9B8T - chains A and D of the 6 polymer chains in the assembly; structure by electron microscopy, 2.95 A resolution.

# Chain A
Name: DNA polymerase epsilon catalytic subunit
From: Homo sapiens
Notes: EC 2.7.7.7
Reference sequence: Q9Y5S4 (Q9Y5S4_HUMAN); residues 1-2286 here = UniProt positions 1-2286
Sequence (2286 residues; numbered 1 to 2286; the number before each row is that of its first residue):
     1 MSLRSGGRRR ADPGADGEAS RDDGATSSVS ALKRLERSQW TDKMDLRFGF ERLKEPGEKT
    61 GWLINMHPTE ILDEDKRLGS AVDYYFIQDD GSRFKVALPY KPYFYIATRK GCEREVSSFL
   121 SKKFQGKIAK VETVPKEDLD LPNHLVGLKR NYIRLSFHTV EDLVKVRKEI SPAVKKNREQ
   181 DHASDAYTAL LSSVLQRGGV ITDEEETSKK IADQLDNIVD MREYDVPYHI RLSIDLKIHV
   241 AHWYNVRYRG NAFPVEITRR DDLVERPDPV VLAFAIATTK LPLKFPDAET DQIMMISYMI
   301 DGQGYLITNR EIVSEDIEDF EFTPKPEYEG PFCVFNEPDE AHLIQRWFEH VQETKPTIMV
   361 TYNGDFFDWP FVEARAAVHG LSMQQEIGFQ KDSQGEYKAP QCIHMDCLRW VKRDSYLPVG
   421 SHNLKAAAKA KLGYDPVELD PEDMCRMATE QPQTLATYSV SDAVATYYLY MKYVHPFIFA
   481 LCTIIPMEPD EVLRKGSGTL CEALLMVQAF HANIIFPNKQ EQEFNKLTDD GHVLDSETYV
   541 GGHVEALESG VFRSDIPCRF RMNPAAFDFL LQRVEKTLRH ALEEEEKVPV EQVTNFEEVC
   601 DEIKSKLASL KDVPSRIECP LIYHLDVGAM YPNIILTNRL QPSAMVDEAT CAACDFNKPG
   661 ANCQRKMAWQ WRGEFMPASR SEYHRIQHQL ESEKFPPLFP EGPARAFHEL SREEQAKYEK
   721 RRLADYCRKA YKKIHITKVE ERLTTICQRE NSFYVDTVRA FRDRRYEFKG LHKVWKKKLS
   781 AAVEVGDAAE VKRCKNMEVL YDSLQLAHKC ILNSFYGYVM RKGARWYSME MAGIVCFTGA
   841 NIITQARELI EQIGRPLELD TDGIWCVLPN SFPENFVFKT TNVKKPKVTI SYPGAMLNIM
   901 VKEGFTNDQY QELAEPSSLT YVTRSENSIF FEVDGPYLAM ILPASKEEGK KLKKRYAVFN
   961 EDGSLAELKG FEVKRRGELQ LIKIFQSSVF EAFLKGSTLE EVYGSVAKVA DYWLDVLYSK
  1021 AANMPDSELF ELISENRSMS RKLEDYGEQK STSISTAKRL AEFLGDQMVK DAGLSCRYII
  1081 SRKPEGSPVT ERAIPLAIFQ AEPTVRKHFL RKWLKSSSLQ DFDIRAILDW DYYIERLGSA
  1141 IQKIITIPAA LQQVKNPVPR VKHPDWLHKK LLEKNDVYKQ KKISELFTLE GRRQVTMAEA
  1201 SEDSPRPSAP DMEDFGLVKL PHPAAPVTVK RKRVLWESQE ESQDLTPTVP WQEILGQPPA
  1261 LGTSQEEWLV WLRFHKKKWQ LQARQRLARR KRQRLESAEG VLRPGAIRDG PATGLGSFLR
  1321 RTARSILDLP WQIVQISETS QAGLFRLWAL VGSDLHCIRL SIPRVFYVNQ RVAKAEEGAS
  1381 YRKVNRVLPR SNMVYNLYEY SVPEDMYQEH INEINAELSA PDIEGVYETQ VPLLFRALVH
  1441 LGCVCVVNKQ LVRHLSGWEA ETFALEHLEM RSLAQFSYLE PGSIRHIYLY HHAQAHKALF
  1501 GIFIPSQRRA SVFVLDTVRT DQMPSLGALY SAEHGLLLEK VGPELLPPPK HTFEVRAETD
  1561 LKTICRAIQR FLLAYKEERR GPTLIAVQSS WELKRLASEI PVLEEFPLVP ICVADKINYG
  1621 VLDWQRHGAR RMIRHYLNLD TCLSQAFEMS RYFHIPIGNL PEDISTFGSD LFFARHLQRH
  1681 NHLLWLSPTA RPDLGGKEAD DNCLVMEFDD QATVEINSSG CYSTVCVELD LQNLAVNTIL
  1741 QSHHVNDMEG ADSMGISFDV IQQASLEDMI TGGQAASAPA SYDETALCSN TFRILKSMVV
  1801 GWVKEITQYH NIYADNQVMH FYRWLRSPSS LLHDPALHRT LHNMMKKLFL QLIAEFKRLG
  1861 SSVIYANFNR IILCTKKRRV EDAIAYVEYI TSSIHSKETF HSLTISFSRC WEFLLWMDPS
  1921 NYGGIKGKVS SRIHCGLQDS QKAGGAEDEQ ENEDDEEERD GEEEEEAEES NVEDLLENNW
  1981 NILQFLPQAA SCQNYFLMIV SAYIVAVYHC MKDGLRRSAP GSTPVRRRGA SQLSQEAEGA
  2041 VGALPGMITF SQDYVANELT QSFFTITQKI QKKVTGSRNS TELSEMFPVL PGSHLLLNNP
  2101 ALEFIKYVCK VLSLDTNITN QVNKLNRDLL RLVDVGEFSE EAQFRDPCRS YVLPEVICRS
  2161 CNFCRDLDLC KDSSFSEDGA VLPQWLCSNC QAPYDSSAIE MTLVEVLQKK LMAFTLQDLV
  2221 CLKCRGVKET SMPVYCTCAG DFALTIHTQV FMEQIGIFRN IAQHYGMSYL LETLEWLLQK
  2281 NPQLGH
Unresolved in the structure: 1-23, 183-211, 1199-2286
Differences from the reference sequence: engineered mutation Ala275 (Asp in Q9Y5S4), Ala277 (Glu in Q9Y5S4)
Ion coordination: Mg2+: Asp626, Val627, Asp862 (together with dTTP); 4Fe-4S cluster Fe: Cys651, Cys654, Cys663, Cys747
Ligand contacts:
  - 4Fe-4S cluster (SF4): Thr650, Cys651, Cys654, Phe656, Asn657, Cys663, Gln664, Cys747, Arg749
  - dTTP (TTP): Tyr416, Asp626, Val627, Gly628, Ala629, Met630, Tyr631, Pro632, Arg765, Lys769, Lys809, Asn813, Tyr816, Thr861, Asp862
Reported in the primary citation:
  - 4Fe-4S cluster coordination: Cys651, Cys654, Cys663, Cys747
  - binding site for dTTP: Tyr416, Ala629, Tyr631, Arg765, Lys769, Lys809, Asn813
  - Mg2+ coordination: Asp626, Val627, Asp862
  - binding site for Template DNA: Ser497, Thr499, Gly541, Lys732, Arg821, Lys953, Thr1090
  - binding site for Primer DNA: Lys733, His735, Tyr956, Lys974, Arg976, Tyr1046
  - disease-associated variants - R685W: unchanged catalytic activity on PCNA
  - mutagenesis - R685W: unchanged catalytic activity on PCNA
  - mutagenesis - H684A/R685A/Q689A/Y726A/K729A: abolished catalytic activity

# Chain D
Name: Proliferating cell nuclear antigen
From: Homo sapiens
Reference sequence: P12004 (PCNA_HUMAN); residue numbers follow UniProt; this construct covers 1-261
Sequence (261 residues; row label = number of the first residue in the row):
     1 MFEARLVQGS ILKKVLEALK DLINEACWDI SSSGVNLQSM DSSHVSLVQL TLRSEGFDTY
    61 RCDRNLAMGV NLTSMSKILK CAGNEDIITL RAEDNADTLA LVFEAPNQEK VSDYEMKLMD
   121 LDVEQLGIPE QEYSCVVKMP SGEFARICRD LSHIGDAVVI SCAKDGVKFS ASGELGNGNI
   181 KLSQTSNVDK EEEAVTIEMN EPVQLTFALR YLNFFTKATP LSSTVTLSMS ADVPLVVEYK
   241 IADMGHLKYY LAPKIEDEEG S
UniProt features mapped onto this chain:
  - DNA-binding region: Arg61 to Lys80
  - modified residue: Lys14 (N6-acetyllysine), Lys77 (N6-acetyllysine), Lys80 (N6-acetyllysine), Tyr211 (Phosphotyrosine), Lys248 (N6-acetyllysine)
  - cross-link (Glycyl lysine isopeptide (Lys-Gly)): Lys164 (interchain with G-Cter in SUMO2), Lys254 (interchain with G-Cter in SUMO2)
  - natural variant: Ser228 (S228I: In ATLD2)
  - mutagenesis: Lys13 (K13R: Inhibits acetylation, recruitment to DNA damage sites, inducible ubiquitination and protein degradation, DNA replication and repair synthesis efficiencies, but homotrimer formation, nuclear ...), Lys14 (K14R: Inhibits acetylation, recruitment to DNA damage sites, inducible ubiquitination and protein degradation, DNA replication and repair synthesis efficiencies, but homotrimer formation, nuclear ...), Lys20 (K20R: Inhibits acetylation, recruitment to DNA damage sites, inducible ubiquitination and protein degradation, DNA replication and repair synthesis efficiencies, but homotrimer formation, nuclear ...), Met40 (M40A: Complete loss of interaction with UHRF2), Ser43 to Val45 (No effect on POLD3-binding. Impairs binding to ALKBH2), Lys77 (K77A: Inhibits recruitment to DNA damage sites, but nuclear localization is similar as the wild-type; in association with A-80 ...), Lys80 (K80A: Inhibits recruitment to DNA damage sites, but nuclear localization is similar as the wild-type; in association with A-77 ...), Gln125 to Ile128 (Strong decrease in POLD3-binding. Impairs binding to ALKBH2), Ile128 (I128A: Complete loss of interaction with UHRF2), Lys164 (K164R: Abolishes ubiquitination. No effect on interaction with SHPRH), Val188 to Lys190 (No effect on POLD3-binding. No effect on ALKBH2-binding), Tyr211 (Y211F: Alters chromatin-associated PCNA stability and its function in DNA replication and repair), 3 further mutagenesis entries in UniProt
Reported in the primary citation:
  - binding site for Template DNA: Lys14, Lys80, Arg210
  - binding site for Primer DNA: Lys20, Asn84, Arg146, Arg149, Lys217

# Interface between chain A and chain D
Contacting residue pairs - 54 pairs, chain A then chain D:
  His1168(A) with Glu174(D), salt bridge
  Asp1176(A) with Lys254(D), salt bridge
  Val1177(A) with Glu256(D); Asp257(D)
  Tyr1178(A) with Thr206(D); Lys254(D); Ile255(D); Glu256(D)
  Lys1179(A) with Pro253(D); Lys254(D); Ile255(D); Asp257(D)
  Gln1180(A) with Val45(D); Ala208(D); Lys254(D)
  Lys1181(A) with Ala252(D); Pro253(D); Ile255(D)
  Lys1182(A) with Ser43(D); His44(D)
  Ile1183(A) with Met40(D), hydrophobic; His44(D); Val45(D); Leu47(D), hydrophobic; Leu126(D), hydrophobic; Pro234(D), hydrophobic; Ala252(D)
  Ser1184(A) with Met40(D); Leu126(D)
  Leu1186(A) with Asp232(D)
  Phe1187(A) with Pro129(D), hydrophobic; Pro234(D)
  Thr1188(A) with Gly127(D)
  Leu1189(A) with Glu124(D)
  Glu1190(A) with Gln125(D), hydrogen bond (backbone-backbone); Gly127(D)
  Gly1191(A) with Glu124(D); Gln125(D), hydrogen bond (backbone-backbone)
  Arg1192(A) with Asp122(D), salt bridge; Glu124(D), hydrogen bond (backbone-side chain)
  Arg1193(A) with Val123(D); Gln125(D)
  Gln1194(A) with Asp122(D)
  Val1195(A) with Cys27(D), hydrophobic; Ala67(D); Gly69(D); Asp120(D); Leu121(D), hydrogen bond (backbone-backbone)
  Met1197(A) with Asp97(D)
  Ala1198(A) with Met68(D), hydrophobic; Asp94(D); Asn95(D); Ala96(D); Asp97(D)
Also at the interface, not in a pair above, chain A (23 interface residues in all): Thr1196
Also at the interface, not in a pair above, chain D (37 interface residues in all): Ser46, Tyr250, Leu251, Glu259
From the paper, about this interface:
  - residue pairs: Lys1181(A)-Ile255(D)
  - interface residues, chain A: Gln1180(A), Ile1183(A), Phe1187(A), Thr1188(A)
  - interface residues, chain D: Leu121(D), Asp122(D)

# Summary
23 residues of chain A and 37 residues of chain D are in contact, with 4 hydrogen bonds and 3 salt bridges.
Among the polar pairs are His1168(A)-Glu174(D), Asp1176(A)-Lys254(D) and Arg1192(A)-Asp122(D). The paper
describes a contact between Lys1181(A) and Ile255(D). The paper reports a binding site for Primer DNA at
Lys733(A), His735(A) and Lys20(D) among others; H684A/R685A/Q689A/Y726A/K729A of chain A abolish catalytic
activity.
Here chain A is DNA polymerase epsilon catalytic subunit and chain D is Proliferating cell nuclear antigen,
both from Homo sapiens. Entry 9B8T (Human polymerase epsilon bound to PCNA and DNA in the nucleotide bound
state) was determined by electron microscopy (same publication as 9B8S).
